Entry 7F1R (electron microscopy, 3.00 A resolution); this record covers chains R and A of the 4 polymer chains in the assembly.

== Chain R ==
Molecule: C-C motif chemokine 5, C-C chemokine receptor type 5
Organism: Homo sapiens
Reference sequence: chimeric construct of P13501, P51681: residues 1-68 from P13501 (CCL5_HUMAN) positions 24-91 (UniProt number = residue number + 23); residues 97-414 from P51681 positions 2-319 (UniProt number = residue number - 95)
Chain sequence (462 residues; numbered 1 to 462; the number before each row is that of its first residue):
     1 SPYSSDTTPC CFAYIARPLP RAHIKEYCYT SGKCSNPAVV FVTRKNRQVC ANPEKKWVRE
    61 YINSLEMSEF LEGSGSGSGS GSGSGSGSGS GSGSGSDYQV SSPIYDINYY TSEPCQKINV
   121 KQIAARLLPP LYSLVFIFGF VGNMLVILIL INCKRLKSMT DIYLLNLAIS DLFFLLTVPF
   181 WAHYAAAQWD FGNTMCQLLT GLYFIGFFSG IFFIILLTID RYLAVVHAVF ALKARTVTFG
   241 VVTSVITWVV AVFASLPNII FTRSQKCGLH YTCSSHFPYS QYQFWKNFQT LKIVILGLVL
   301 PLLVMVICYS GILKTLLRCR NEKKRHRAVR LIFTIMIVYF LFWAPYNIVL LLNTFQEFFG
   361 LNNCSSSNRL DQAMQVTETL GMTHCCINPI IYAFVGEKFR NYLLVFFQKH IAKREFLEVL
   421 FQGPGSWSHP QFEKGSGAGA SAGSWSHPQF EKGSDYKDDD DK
Not modelled in the structure: 15-24, 42-46, 66-127, 188-191, 409-462
Cystine bridges: Cys10-Cys34, Cys11-Cys50, Cys28-Cys267, Cys196-Cys273
Construct notes: engineered mutation Cys28 (Phe51 in P13501), Asn258 (Gly163 in P51681), Cys267 (Glu172 in P51681); linker (69-96); expression tag (415-462)
Swiss-Prot annotation at these positions:
  - modified residue (Sulfotyrosine): Tyr98, Tyr105, Tyr109, Tyr110
  - glycosylation (O-linked (GalNAc...) serine): Ser101, Ser102
From the paper describing this entry:
  - conformationally variable residues (side-chain flip): Tyr346

== Chain A ==
Molecule: Guanine nucleotide-binding protein G(i) subunit alpha-1
Organism: Homo sapiens
Reference sequence: P63096 (GNAI1_HUMAN); numbering as in UniProt (aligned over 1-354)
Chain sequence (354 residues; each row starts with the number of its first residue):
     1 MGCTLSAEDK AAVERSKMID RNLREDGEKA AREVKLLLLG AGESGKCTIV KQMKIIHEAG
    61 YSEEECKQYK AVVYSNTIQS IIAIIRAMGR LKIDFGDSAR ADDARQLFVL AGAAEEGFMT
   121 AELAGVIKRL WKDSGVQACF NRSREYQLND SAAYYLNDLD RIAQPNYIPT QQDVLRTRVK
   181 TTGIVETHFT FKDLHFKMFD VTAQRSERKK WIHCFEGVTA IIFCVALSDY DLVLAEDEEM
   241 NRMHASMKLF DSICNNKWFT DTSIILFLNK KDLFEEKIKK SPLTICYPEY AGSNTYEEAA
   301 AYIQCQFEDL NKRKDTKEIY THFTCSTDTK NVQFVFDAVT DVIIKNNLKD CGLF
Not modelled in the structure: 1-5, 56-181, 234-240
Construct notes: engineered mutation Cys47 (Ser in P63096), Thr202 (Gly in P63096), Ala203 (Gly in P63096), Ala245 (Glu in P63096), Ser326 (Ala in P63096)
Swiss-Prot annotation at these positions:
  - region: Lys35 to Lys46, Thr48 (G1 motif), Asp173 to Thr181 (G2 motif), Phe196 to Val201, Gln204, Arg205 (G3 motif), Ile265 to Asp272 (G4 motif), Thr324, Cys325, Thr327 to Thr329 (G5 motif)
  - binding site (GTP): Glu43 to Lys46, Thr48, Ser151, Leu175 to Thr181, Asp200, Val201, Gln204, Asn269 to Asp272
  - binding site (Mg(2+)): Thr181
  - modified residue: Arg178 (ADP-ribosylarginine), Gln204 (Deamidated glutamine), Cys351 (ADP-ribosylcysteine)
  - lipidation: Gly2 (N-myristoyl glycine), Cys3 (S-palmitoyl cysteine)

== Chain R / chain A interface ==
Contacting residue pairs - 34 pairs, chain R then chain A:
  Arg221(R) - Cys351(A)  hydrogen bond (side chain-backbone)
  Arg221(R) - Leu353(A)
  Ala224(R) - Asn347(A)  hydrogen bond (backbone-side chain)
  Val225(R) - Ile344(A)
  Val225(R) - Leu348(A)  hydrophobic
  Ala228(R) - Thr340(A)
  Ala228(R) - Ile343(A)  hydrophobic
  Ala228(R) - Ile344(A)  hydrophobic
  Val229(R) - Leu194(A)  hydrophobic
  Val229(R) - Phe336(A)  hydrophobic
  Val229(R) - Thr340(A)
  Leu232(R) - Ala31(A)
  Leu232(R) - Arg32(A)  hydrogen bond (backbone-side chain)
  Leu232(R) - Ile343(A)  hydrophobic
  Arg235(R) - Asn347(A)
  Thr236(R) - Arg32(A)
  Val237(R) - Arg24(A)
  Thr315(R) - Ile344(A)
  Leu316(R) - Leu348(A)  hydrophobic
  Cys319(R) - Lys345(A)
  Cys319(R) - Phe354(A)  hydrophobic
  Arg320(R) - Glu318(A)  salt bridge
  Arg320(R) - Ile319(A)
  Arg320(R) - Tyr320(A)
  Asn321(R) - Asp315(A)
  Lys324(R) - Phe354(A)
  Leu331(R) - Gly352(A)
  Leu331(R) - Leu353(A)  hydrophobic
  Tyr392(R) - Cys351(A)
  Val395(R) - Gly352(A)
  Val395(R) - Phe354(A)
  Gly396(R) - Gly352(A)  hydrogen bond (backbone-backbone)
  Gly396(R) - Phe354(A)
  Glu397(R) - Phe354(A)  hydrogen bond (backbone-backbone)
Interface residues without a listed pair, chain R (27 interface residues in all): Thr160, Lys233, Ile312, Lys323, Ala328, Ile332, Lys398
Interface residues without a listed pair, chain A (21 interface residues in all): Lys349, Asp350

== Summary ==
27 residues of chain R face 21 of chain A across their interface; the contacts include 5 hydrogen bonds and 1
salt bridge. Polar pairs include Arg320(R)-Glu318(A), Arg221(R)-Cys351(A) and Ala224(R)-Asn347(A). UniProt
lists 20 GTP-binding residues and Mg2+-binding residue Thr181(A) on chain A. The paper reports conformational
variability at Tyr346(R).
Chain R is C-C motif chemokine 5, C-C chemokine receptor type 5 and chain A is Guanine nucleotide-binding
protein G(i) subunit alpha-1, both from Homo sapiens; the structure, Cryo-EM structure of the chemokine
receptor CCR5 in complex with RANTES and Gi, was determined by electron microscopy (same publication as 7F1Q,
7F1S and 7F1T).
